Entry 8XX0 (X-ray diffraction, 2.90 A resolution); this record covers chains L and H of the 4 polymer chains in the assembly.

== Chain L ==
Protein: anti-IgE antibody HMK-12 Fab light chain
Organism: Rattus norvegicus
Notes: antibody fragment or engineered binder
Chain sequence (214 residues; numbered 1 to 214; the number before each row is that of its first residue):
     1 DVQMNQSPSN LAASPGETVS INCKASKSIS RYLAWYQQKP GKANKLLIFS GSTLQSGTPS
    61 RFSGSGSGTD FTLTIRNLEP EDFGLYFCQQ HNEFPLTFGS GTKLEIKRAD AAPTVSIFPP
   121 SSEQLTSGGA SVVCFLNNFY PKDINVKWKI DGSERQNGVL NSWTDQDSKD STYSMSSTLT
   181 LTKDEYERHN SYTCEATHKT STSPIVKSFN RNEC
Disordered / not traced: 214
Disulfides: Cys-23/Cys-88, Cys-134/Cys-194

== Chain H ==
Protein: anti-IgE antibody HMK-12 Fab heavy chain
Organism: Rattus norvegicus
Notes: antibody fragment or engineered binder
Chain sequence (225 residues; numbered 1 to 225; the number before each row is that of its first residue):
     1 DVQLQESGPG FVTPSQSLSV TCSVTGYSLT ASSYFWNWIR KFPGNKLEWM GYIGYDGSVY
    61 YNPSLKSRIS ITRDTSKRQF FLQLKTVTND DTALYYCARH GYYSSRVMDA WGQGTSVTVS
   121 SAKTTAPSVY PLAPGSGDTT NSMVTLGCLV KGYFPEPVTV TWNSGSLSSG VHTFPAVLQS
   181 GLYTLSSSVT VPSSTWPSET VTCNVAHPAS STKVDKKIVP RGPTI
Disordered / not traced: 223-225
Disulfides: Cys-22/Cys-97, Cys-148/Cys-203

== Chain L / chain H interface ==
Contacting residue pairs - 72 pairs, chain L then chain H:
  Tyr-32(L) / Ser-105(H)
  Tyr-32(L) / Arg-106(H)
  Tyr-36(L) / Val-107(H)
  Tyr-36(L) / Met-108(H)  hydrogen bond (side chain-backbone)
  Tyr-36(L) / Trp-111(H)
  Gly-41(L) / Gln-113(H)
  Lys-42(L) / Gln-113(H)
  Ala-43(L) / Trp-111(H)
  Ala-43(L) / Gly-112(H)
  Ala-43(L) / Gln-113(H)  hydrogen bond (backbone-side chain)
  Asn-44(L) / Trp-111(H)
  Leu-46(L) / Tyr-103(H)  hydrophobic
  Leu-46(L) / Val-107(H)  hydrophobic
  Leu-46(L) / Met-108(H)
  Phe-49(L) / Tyr-103(H)  hydrophobic
  Phe-49(L) / Val-107(H)  hydrophobic
  Gln-55(L) / Tyr-103(H)  hydrogen bond
  Phe-87(L) / Leu-47(H)  hydrophobic
  Gln-89(L) / Arg-106(H)  hydrogen bond (side chain-backbone)
  His-91(L) / Ser-105(H)  hydrogen bond (side chain-backbone)
  His-91(L) / Arg-106(H)  hydrogen bond (backbone-side chain)
  His-91(L) / Val-107(H)
  Asn-92(L) / Arg-106(H)
  Phe-94(L) / Trp-49(H)  hydrophobic
  Phe-94(L) / Tyr-52(H)  hydrophobic
  Phe-94(L) / Tyr-60(H)  hydrophobic
  Phe-94(L) / Arg-106(H)
  Pro-95(L) / Trp-49(H)  hydrophobic
  Pro-95(L) / Asn-62(H)
  Leu-96(L) / Trp-49(H)
  Leu-96(L) / Met-108(H)  hydrophobic
  Phe-98(L) / Leu-47(H)  hydrophobic
  Ser-100(L) / Asn-45(H)
  Phe-118(L) / Leu-132(H)
  Phe-118(L) / Ala-133(H)
  Phe-118(L) / Thr-145(H)
  Pro-119(L) / Ala-133(H)
  Pro-119(L) / Gly-135(H)
  Pro-119(L) / Arg-221(H)
  Pro-120(L) / Arg-221(H)  hydrogen bond (backbone-side chain)
  Ser-121(L) / Tyr-130(H)
  Ser-121(L) / Pro-131(H)
  Glu-123(L) / Tyr-130(H)
  Glu-123(L) / Pro-131(H)
  Glu-123(L) / Lys-216(H)  salt bridge
  Gln-124(L) / Tyr-130(H)
  Gln-124(L) / Lys-151(H)
  Ser-131(L) / Leu-149(H)
  Ser-131(L) / Lys-151(H)
  Val-133(L) / Leu-132(H)  hydrophobic
  Phe-135(L) / Leu-132(H)  hydrophobic
  Phe-135(L) / Phe-174(H)  hydrophobic
  Phe-135(L) / Ser-186(H)
  Phe-135(L) / Ser-188(H)
  Asn-137(L) / His-172(H)
  Asn-137(L) / Phe-174(H)
  Asn-137(L) / Ser-188(H)
  Asn-138(L) / His-172(H)  hydrogen bond
  Leu-160(L) / Val-177(H)  hydrophobic
  Leu-160(L) / Gln-179(H)
  Asn-161(L) / Val-177(H)
  Ser-162(L) / Phe-174(H)
  Ser-162(L) / Pro-175(H)  hydrogen bond (side chain-backbone)
  Ser-162(L) / Val-177(H)
  Trp-163(L) / Pro-175(H)
  Thr-164(L) / Phe-174(H)
  Ser-174(L) / His-172(H)  hydrogen bond
  Ser-174(L) / Phe-174(H)
  Met-175(L) / Phe-174(H)
  Ser-176(L) / Phe-174(H)
  Ser-176(L) / Ser-186(H)  hydrogen bond
  Thr-180(L) / Lys-151(H)
Also at the interface, not in a pair above, chain L (46 interface residues in all): Ala-34, Gln-38, Glu-93, Gly-99, Ser-116, Ser-127, Phe-209, Glu-213
Also at the interface, not in a pair above, chain H (39 interface residues in all): Ile-39, Lys-41, Tyr-96, Pro-134, Leu-146, Thr-173, Ser-187, Gly-222

== Overview ==
The interface between chain L and chain H involves 46 residues on one side and 39 on the other; the contacts
include 11 hydrogen bonds and 1 salt bridge. Polar pairs include Glu-123(L)/Lys-216(H), Tyr-36(L)/Met-108(H)
and Ala-43(L)/Gln-113(H).
Chain L is anti-IgE antibody HMK-12 Fab light chain and chain H is anti-IgE antibody HMK-12 Fab heavy chain,
both from Rattus norvegicus; the structure, Crystal structure of anti-IgE antibody HMK-12 Fab complexed with
IgE F(ab')2, was determined by X-ray diffraction.
